PDB entry 9AZH | X-ray diffraction, 2.04 A resolution | chains A and B of the 6 polymer chains in the assembly

== Chain A (and B) ==
Protein: 2-nitroimidazole nitrohydrolase
From: Mycobacterium sp. JS330
Notes: EC 3.5.99.9; chain B of this document is another copy of the same molecule, construct and numbering; everything in this record applies to it too
UniProtKB: F4ZCI3 (NNHA_MYCS0); numbering as in UniProt (aligned over 1-379)
Sequence (386 residues; numbered -6 to 379; the number before each row is that of its first residue; numbers below 1 keep their minus sign (Met-6 is residue -6)):
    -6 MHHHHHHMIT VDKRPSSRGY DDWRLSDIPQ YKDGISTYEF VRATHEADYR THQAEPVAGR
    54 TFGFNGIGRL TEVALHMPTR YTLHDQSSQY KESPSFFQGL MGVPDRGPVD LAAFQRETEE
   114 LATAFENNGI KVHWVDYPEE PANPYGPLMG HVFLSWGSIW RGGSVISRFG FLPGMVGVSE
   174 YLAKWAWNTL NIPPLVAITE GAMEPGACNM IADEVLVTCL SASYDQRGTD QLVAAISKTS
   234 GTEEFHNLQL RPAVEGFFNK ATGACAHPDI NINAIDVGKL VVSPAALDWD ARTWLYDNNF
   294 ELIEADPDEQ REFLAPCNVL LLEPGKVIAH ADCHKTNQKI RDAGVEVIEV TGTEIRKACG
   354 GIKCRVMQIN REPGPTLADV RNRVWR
Unresolved in the structure: -6 to 10
Sequence notes: initiating methionine (-6); expression tag (-5 to 0); engineered mutation Ile2 (Thr in F4ZCI3), Asp14 (Gly in F4ZCI3), Arg73 (Lys in F4ZCI3)
Metal / ion sites: Na+: Gln242, Asp281
Swiss-Prot annotation at these positions:
  - active site: Cys357 (Amidino-cysteine intermediate)
What the authors report for this chain:
  - catalytic residues: Glu197, His260, Cys357
  - mutagenesis - H260F, H260N, D262N, N311D, C357A, C357S: abolished catalytic activity
  - mutagenesis - C352A, C352S: decreased catalytic activity
  - mutagenesis - C352S: decreased expression
  - mutagenesis - T2I/G14D/K73R: increased expression
  - self-association interface (contacts with another copy of this molecule): Tyr74, Lys177, Lys231
  - catalytic residues: Asp262 (proposed by the authors, not directly observed)
  - specificity-determining residues: Glu197 (from molecular simulation)
  - catalytic residues: Asn311 (from molecular simulation)

== Chain A / chain B interface ==
Residue-residue contacts (157; chain A residue first):
  Tyr13(A) - Tyr74(B)
  Tyr13(A) - Gln79(B)  hydrogen bond
  Tyr13(A) - Ser81(B)
  Tyr13(A) - Glu133(B)
  Tyr13(A) - Pro134(B)
  Tyr13(A) - Pro140(B)  hydrophobic
  Asp14(A) - Ser81(B)
  Trp16(A) - Ser81(B)  hydrogen bond (backbone-side chain)
  Trp16(A) - Gln82(B)
  Trp16(A) - Asn136(B)
  Trp16(A) - Pro137(B)
  Trp16(A) - Tyr138(B)
  Trp16(A) - Gly139(B)
  Trp16(A) - Pro140(B)
  Arg17(A) - Ser81(B)
  Arg17(A) - Gln82(B)  hydrogen bond (backbone-side chain)
  Arg17(A) - Glu85(B)
  Leu18(A) - Gln82(B)
  Leu18(A) - Glu85(B)  hydrogen bond (backbone-side chain)
  Leu18(A) - Ser86(B)
  Leu18(A) - Phe89(B)  hydrophobic
  Leu18(A) - Phe90(B)  hydrophobic
  Asp20(A) - Tyr138(B)
  Ile21(A) - Gln82(B)
  Ile21(A) - Tyr138(B)
  Ile21(A) - Pro166(B)  hydrophobic
  Pro22(A) - Tyr138(B)
  Tyr24(A) - Phe89(B)  hydrophobic
  Thr30(A) - Gly92(B)  hydrogen bond (side chain-backbone)
  Thr30(A) - Leu93(B)
  Thr30(A) - Glu248(B)
  Thr30(A) - Gly249(B)
  Tyr31(A) - Glu248(B)  hydrogen bond (backbone-side chain)
  Phe33(A) - Phe89(B)  hydrophobic
  Phe33(A) - Leu93(B)  hydrophobic
  Phe33(A) - Phe164(B)
  Phe33(A) - Pro166(B)  hydrophobic
  Val34(A) - Gly163(B)
  Val34(A) - Phe164(B)  hydrophobic
  Val34(A) - Ala215(B)
  Thr37(A) - Arg161(B)
  Thr37(A) - Phe162(B)
  Thr37(A) - Gly163(B)
  His38(A) - Arg161(B)  hydrogen bond (backbone-side chain)
  His38(A) - Gly163(B)
  His38(A) - Gly194(B)
  His38(A) - Ala195(B)
  His38(A) - Ser214(B)
  His38(A) - Ala215(B)  hydrogen bond (side chain-backbone)
  Ala40(A) - Arg161(B)  hydrogen bond (backbone-side chain)
  Asp41(A) - Arg161(B)
  Tyr42(A) - Ile159(B)
  Tyr42(A) - Arg161(B)
  Tyr42(A) - Ala190(B)
  Tyr42(A) - Ile191(B)
  Tyr42(A) - Thr192(B)
  His45(A) - Tyr138(B)  hydrogen bond (backbone-side chain)
  Gln46(A) - Ile159(B)
  Gln46(A) - Ser160(B)  hydrogen bond (side chain-backbone)
  Gln46(A) - Arg161(B)
  Gln46(A) - Glu173(B)  hydrogen bond
  Pro49(A) - Pro137(B)
  Pro49(A) - Tyr138(B)
  Val50(A) - Pro137(B)
  Val50(A) - Val169(B)  hydrophobic
  Val50(A) - Gly170(B)
  Tyr74(A) - Tyr13(B)  hydrophobic
  Ser81(A) - Tyr13(B)
  Ser81(A) - Asp14(B)
  Ser81(A) - Trp16(B)  hydrogen bond (side chain-backbone)
  Ser81(A) - Arg17(B)
  Gln82(A) - Trp16(B)
  Gln82(A) - Arg17(B)  hydrogen bond (side chain-backbone)
  Gln82(A) - Ile21(B)
  Glu85(A) - Arg17(B)
  Glu85(A) - Leu18(B)  hydrogen bond (side chain-backbone)
  Ser86(A) - Leu18(B)
  Phe89(A) - Leu18(B)  hydrophobic
  Phe89(A) - Tyr24(B)  hydrophobic
  Phe89(A) - Phe33(B)  hydrophobic
  Phe90(A) - Leu18(B)  hydrophobic
  Gly92(A) - Thr30(B)  hydrogen bond (backbone-side chain)
  Leu93(A) - Thr30(B)
  Leu93(A) - Phe33(B)  hydrophobic
  Glu133(A) - Tyr13(B)
  Pro134(A) - Tyr13(B)
  Asn136(A) - Trp16(B)
  Pro137(A) - Trp16(B)
  Pro137(A) - Pro49(B)
  Tyr138(A) - Trp16(B)
  Tyr138(A) - Asp20(B)
  Tyr138(A) - Ile21(B)
  Tyr138(A) - Pro22(B)
  Tyr138(A) - His45(B)  hydrogen bond (side chain-backbone)
  Tyr138(A) - Pro49(B)
  Gly139(A) - Trp16(B)
  Pro140(A) - Tyr13(B)  hydrophobic
  Pro140(A) - Trp16(B)
  Ile159(A) - Tyr42(B)
  Ile159(A) - Gln46(B)
  Ile159(A) - Pro187(B)
  Ser160(A) - Gln46(B)  hydrogen bond (backbone-side chain)
  Arg161(A) - Thr37(B)
  Arg161(A) - His38(B)  hydrogen bond (side chain-backbone)
  Arg161(A) - Ala40(B)  hydrogen bond (side chain-backbone)
  Arg161(A) - Asp41(B)
  Arg161(A) - Tyr42(B)
  Arg161(A) - Gln46(B)
  Phe162(A) - Thr37(B)
  Gly163(A) - Val34(B)
  Gly163(A) - Thr37(B)
  Gly163(A) - His38(B)
  Phe164(A) - Phe33(B)
  Phe164(A) - Val34(B)  hydrophobic
  Pro166(A) - Ile21(B)  hydrophobic
  Pro166(A) - Phe33(B)  hydrophobic
  Val169(A) - Val50(B)  hydrophobic
  Gly170(A) - Val50(B)
  Glu173(A) - Gln46(B)  hydrogen bond
  Glu173(A) - Trp180(B)
  Ala176(A) - Trp180(B)  hydrophobic
  Lys177(A) - Trp180(B)
  Lys177(A) - Asn181(B)
  Lys177(A) - Asn184(B)  hydrogen bond
  Trp180(A) - Glu173(B)
  Trp180(A) - Ala176(B)  hydrophobic
  Trp180(A) - Lys177(B)
  Trp180(A) - Trp180(B)  hydrophobic
  Asn181(A) - Lys177(B)
  Asn181(A) - Asn181(B)  hydrogen bond
  Asn184(A) - Lys177(B)  hydrogen bond
  Pro187(A) - Ile159(B)
  Pro187(A) - Pro187(B)  hydrophobic
  Pro187(A) - Ala190(B)
  Leu188(A) - Val189(B)
  Leu188(A) - Ala190(B)  hydrogen bond (backbone-backbone)
  Leu188(A) - Thr192(B)
  Val189(A) - Leu188(B)
  Ala190(A) - Tyr42(B)
  Ala190(A) - Pro187(B)
  Ala190(A) - Leu188(B)  hydrogen bond (backbone-backbone)
  Ile191(A) - Tyr42(B)
  Thr192(A) - Tyr42(B)
  Thr192(A) - Lys231(B)
  Glu193(A) - Lys231(B)
  Gly194(A) - His38(B)
  Ala195(A) - His38(B)
  Ser214(A) - His38(B)
  Ala215(A) - Val34(B)
  Ala215(A) - His38(B)  hydrogen bond (backbone-side chain)
  Gln224(A) - Lys231(B)
  Lys231(A) - Thr192(B)
  Lys231(A) - Glu193(B)
  Lys231(A) - Gln224(B)
  Glu248(A) - Thr30(B)
  Glu248(A) - Tyr31(B)  hydrogen bond (side chain-backbone)
  Gly249(A) - Thr30(B)
Interface residues without a listed pair, chain A (77 interface residues in all): Asp15, Ile28, Glu39, Thr44, Gln79, Ala135, Pro186, Asp218, Thr232
Interface residues without a listed pair, chain B (78 interface residues in all): Asp15, Ile28, Ser29, Glu39, Thr44, Ala135, Pro186, Asp218, Thr232

== In short ==
77 residues of chain A face 78 of chain B across their interface, with 28 hydrogen bonds. Among the polar
pairs are Tyr13(A)-Gln79(B), Trp16(A)-Ser81(B) and Arg17(A)-Gln82(B). From the paper: catalytic residues
Glu197(A), His260(A) and Cys357(A) among others; H260F, H260N and D262N of chain A, among others, abolish
catalytic activity; 9 substitutions were tested in all.
Chain A and chain B are both 2-nitroimidazole nitrohydrolase (Mycobacterium sp. JS330); the structure, Native
nnhA in P1, was determined by X-ray diffraction, deposited together with 9AZG, 9B01 and 9B02.
